PDB entry 5HBL | X-ray diffraction, 1.62 A resolution | chain A

Chain A:
Protein: Inner membrane protein YgaP
From: Escherichia coli
UniProtKB: P55734 (YGAP_ECOLI); aligned to UniProt positions 2-109 over residues 1-108 (the alignment contains insertions or deletions, so no single offset holds)
Chain sequence (128 residues; each row starts with the number of its first residue; numbers below 1 keep their minus sign (Met-18 is residue -18)):
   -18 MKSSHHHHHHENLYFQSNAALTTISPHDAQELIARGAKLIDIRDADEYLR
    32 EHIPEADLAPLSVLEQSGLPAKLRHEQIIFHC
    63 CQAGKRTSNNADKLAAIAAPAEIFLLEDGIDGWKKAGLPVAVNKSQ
Not modelled in the structure: -18 to 2, 108
Sequence notes: initiating methionine (-18); expression tag (-17 to 0); microheterogeneity/modified residue Cys63 (Cys64 in P55734)
Modified residues: Cys63 (S-nitroso-cysteine; SNC)
Reported in the primary citation:
  - post-translational modification sites: Cys63
  - catalytic residues: Cys63 (citing earlier work)
  - contacts within the chain: Cys63-Gly66 (backbone contact), Cys63-Thr69 (hydrogen bond)

Summary:
From the paper: the catalytic residue Cys63; a modification site at Cys63.
Chain A is Inner membrane protein YgaP (Escherichia coli); the structure, Native rhodanese domain of YgaP
prepared with 1mM DDT is S-nitrosylated, was determined by X-ray diffraction, deposited together with 5HBO,
5HBP and 5HBQ.
